PDB entry 7LYB | electron microscopy, 3.28 A resolution | chains E and I of the 13 polymer chains in the assembly

# Chain E
Molecule: Histone H3.1
Organism: Homo sapiens
UniProtKB: P68431 (H31_HUMAN); residues 0-135 here correspond to UniProt positions 1-136 (UniProt number = residue number + 1)
Sequence (140 residues; each row starts with the number of its first residue; numbers below 1 keep their minus sign (Gly-4 is residue -4)):
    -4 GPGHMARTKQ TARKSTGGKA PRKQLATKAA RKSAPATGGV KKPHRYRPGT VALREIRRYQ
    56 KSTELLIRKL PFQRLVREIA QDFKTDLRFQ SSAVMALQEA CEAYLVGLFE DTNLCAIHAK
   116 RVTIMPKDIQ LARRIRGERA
Unresolved in the structure: -4 to 36
Differences from the reference sequence: expression tag (-4 to -1)
UniProt features mapped onto this chain:
  - modified residue: Arg2 (Asymmetric dimethylarginine), Thr3 (Phosphothreonine), Lys4 (Allysine), Gln5 (5-glutamyl dopamine), Thr6 (Phosphothreonine), Arg8 (Citrulline), Lys9 (N6,N6,N6-trimethyllysine), Ser10 (ADP-ribosylserine), Thr11 (Phosphothreonine), Lys14 (N6-(2-hydroxyisobutyryl)lysine), Arg17 (Asymmetric dimethylarginine), Lys18 (N6-(2-hydroxyisobutyryl)lysine), Lys23 (N6-(2-hydroxyisobutyryl)lysine), Arg26 (Citrulline), Lys27 (N6,N6,N6-trimethyllysine), Ser28 (ADP-ribosylserine), Lys36 (N6,N6,N6-trimethyllysine), Lys37 (N6-methyllysine), Tyr41 (Phosphotyrosine), Lys56 (N6,N6,N6-trimethyllysine) and 8 more in UniProt
  - lipidation: Lys18 (N6-decanoyllysine)

# Chain I
Molecule: 147-nt DNA strand
Organism: Homo sapiens
Sequence (147 nucleotides; numbered -73 to 73; the number before each row is that of its first residue; numbers below 1 keep their minus sign (DA-73 is residue -73)):
   -73 ATCGAGAATC CCGGTGCCGA GGCCGCTCAA TTGGTCGTAG ACAGCTCTAG CACCGCTTAA
   -13 ACGCACGTAC GCGCTGTCCC CCGCGTTTTA ACCGCCAAGG GGATTACTCC CTAGTCTCCA
    47 GGCACGTGTC AGATATATAC ATCCGAT

# Chain E / chain I interface
Pairs across the interface (18):
  Arg40(E) - DG9(I)  hydrogen bond to the sugar
  Tyr41(E) - DA-67(I)  sugar contact
  Tyr41(E) - DA-66(I)  sugar contact
  Tyr41(E) - DG9(I)  sugar contact
  Tyr41(E) - DC10(I)  phosphate contact
  Gly44(E) - DC8(I)  phosphate contact
  Gly44(E) - DG9(I)  hydrogen bond to the phosphate
  Val46(E) - DG9(I)  phosphate contact
  Ala47(E) - DG9(I)  hydrogen bond to the phosphate
  Arg49(E) - DA-66(I)  sugar contact
  Arg49(E) - DT-65(I)  phosphate contact
  Arg63(E) - DA17(I)  phosphate contact
  Arg63(E) - DC18(I)  salt bridge to the phosphate
  Lys64(E) - DC18(I)  hydrogen bond to the phosphate
  Leu65(E) - DA17(I)  phosphate contact
  Leu65(E) - DC18(I)  hydrogen bond to the phosphate
  Pro66(E) - DA17(I)  sugar contact
  Arg69(E) - DA17(I)  salt bridge to the phosphate
Also at the interface, not in a pair above, chain E (16 interface residues in all): His39, Arg42, Pro43, Thr45, Arg83
Also at the interface, not in a pair above, chain I (11 interface residues in all): DG-68, DG26, DG27

# Overview
16 residues of chain E and 11 residues of chain I are in contact, with 5 hydrogen bonds and 2 salt bridges.
Among the polar pairs are Arg40(E)-DG9(I), Gly44(E)-DG9(I) and Ala47(E)-DG9(I).
Here chain E is Histone H3.1 and chain I is a 147-nt DNA strand, both from Homo sapiens. Entry 7LYB (Cryo-EM
structure of the human nucleosome core particle in complex with BRCA1-BARD1-UbcH5c) was determined by electron
microscopy (same publication as 7LYA).
